6TH4 - chains B and C of the 5 polymer chains in the assembly; structure by X-ray diffraction, 2.12 A resolution.

[Chain B]
Molecule: Tubulin beta chain
From: Ovis aries
Chain sequence (445 residues; row label = number of the first residue in the row; note: 10 numbers in that range are skipped by the numbering (no residue carries them; nothing is unmodelled there)):
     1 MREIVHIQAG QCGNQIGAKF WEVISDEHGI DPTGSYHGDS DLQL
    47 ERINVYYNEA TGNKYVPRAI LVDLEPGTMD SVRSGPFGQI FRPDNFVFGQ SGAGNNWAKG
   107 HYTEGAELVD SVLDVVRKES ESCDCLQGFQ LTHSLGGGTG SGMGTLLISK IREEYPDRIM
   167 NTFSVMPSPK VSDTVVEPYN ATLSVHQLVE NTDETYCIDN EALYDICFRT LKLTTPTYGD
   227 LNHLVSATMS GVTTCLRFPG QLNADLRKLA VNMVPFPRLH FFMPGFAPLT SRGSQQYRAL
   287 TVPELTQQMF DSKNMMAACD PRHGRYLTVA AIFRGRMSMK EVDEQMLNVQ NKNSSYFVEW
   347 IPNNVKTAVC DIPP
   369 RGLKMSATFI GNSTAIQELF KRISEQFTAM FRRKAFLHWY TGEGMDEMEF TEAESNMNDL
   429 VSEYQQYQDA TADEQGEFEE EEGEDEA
Not modelled in the structure: 281-283, 442-455
Small-molecule neighbours:
  - GDP (guanosine-5'-diphosphate): G10, Q11, C12, G13, Q15, I16, D69, N101, S140, G142, G143, G144, T145, G146, S147, V171, P173, V177, S178, D179, E183, N206, L209, Y224, L227, N228
  - N9B (1,2,3,9-tetramethoxy-6-methylidene-5H-cyclohepta[a]naphthalen-8-one): V238, C241, L242, Q247, L248, N249, A250, D251, K254, L255, N258, M259, T314, V315, A316, A317, N350, K352, A354, I378
What the authors report for this chain:
  - binding site for N9B: C241

[Chain C]
Molecule: Tubulin alpha chain
From: Ovis aries
Chain sequence (451 residues; row label = number of the first residue in the row):
     1 MRECISIHVG QAGVQIGNAC WELYCLEHGI QPDGQMPSDK TIGGGDDSFN TFFSETGAGK
    61 HVPRAVFVDL EPTVIDEVRT GTYRQLFHPE QLITGKEDAA NNYARGHYTI GKEIIDLVLD
   121 RIRKLADQCT GLQGFLVFHS FGGGTGSGFT SLLMERLSVD YGKKSKLEFS IYPAPQVSTA
   181 VVEPYNSILT THTTLEHSDC AFMVDNEAIY DICRRNLDIE RPTYTNLNRL ISQIVSSITA
   241 SLRFDGALNV DLTEFQTNLV PYPRIHFPLA TYAPVISAEK AYHEQLSVAE ITNACFEPAN
   301 QMVKCDPRHG KYMACCLLYR GDVVPKDVNA AIATIKTKRS IQFVDWCPTG FKVGINYQPP
   361 TVVPGGDLAK VQRAVCMLSN TTAIAEAWAR LDHKFDLMYA KRAFVHWYVG EGMEEGEFSE
   421 AREDMAALEK DYEEVGVDSV EGEGEEEGEE Y
Not modelled in the structure: 39-44, 282, 442-451
Small-molecule neighbours:
  - GTP (guanosine-5'-triphosphate): G10, Q11, A12, Q15, I16, D69, D98, A99, A100, N101, S140, G142, G143, G144, T145, G146, I171, P173, V177, S178, T179, E183, N206, Y224, L227, N228, I231
  - N9B (1,2,3,9-tetramethoxy-6-methylidene-5H-cyclohepta[a]naphthalen-8-one): N101, T179, A180, V181

[How chain B and chain C interact]
Pairs across the interface (52):
  E71(B) - D251(C)
  Q96(B) - M1(C)
  Q96(B) - R2(C)  hydrogen bond
  G100(B) - T253(C)
  G100(B) - E254(C)
  G100(B) - T257(C)
  N101(B) - E254(C)
  N101(B) - N258(C)
  N101(B) - K352(C)  hydrogen bond
  K105(B) - T253(C)  hydrogen bond
  P175(B) - K336(C)  hydrogen bond (backbone-side chain)
  P175(B) - P348(C)
  S178(B) - T349(C)  hydrogen bond
  D179(B) - F351(C)
  D179(B) - K352(C)
  T180(B) - N258(C)  hydrogen bond
  T180(B) - T349(C)
  V181(B) - T257(C)
  V181(B) - N258(C)  hydrogen bond (backbone-side chain)
  V181(B) - T349(C)
  V181(B) - G350(C)
  T221(B) - K326(C)
  T221(B) - N329(C)
  T221(B) - A330(C)
  T223(B) - K326(C)
  Q394(B) - P348(C)
  A397(B) - W346(C)
  M398(B) - W346(C)
  M398(B) - P348(C)
  R400(B) - S439(C)
  R400(B) - V440(C)  hydrogen bond (side chain-backbone)
  R401(B) - Y262(C)  hydrogen bond (backbone-side chain)
  R401(B) - W346(C)
  R401(B) - E434(C)  hydrogen bond (side chain-backbone)
  R401(B) - V435(C)
  R401(B) - V437(C)  hydrogen bond (side chain-backbone)
  R401(B) - D438(C)
  R401(B) - S439(C)  hydrogen bond
  K402(B) - Y262(C)
  A403(B) - P261(C)
  A403(B) - Y262(C)
  A403(B) - W346(C)  hydrophobic
  F404(B) - T257(C)
  F404(B) - V260(C)
  F404(B) - P261(C)  hydrogen bond (backbone-backbone)
  H406(B) - V260(C)
  H406(B) - P261(C)
  H406(B) - P263(C)
  W407(B) - Q256(C)
  W407(B) - T257(C)
  W407(B) - V260(C)  hydrogen bond (side chain-backbone)
  G410(B) - K163(C)  hydrogen bond (backbone-side chain)
Also at the interface, not in a pair above, chain B (31 interface residues in all): P72, G98, K176, V182, E183, P184, P222, L405
Also at the interface, not in a pair above, chain C (32 interface residues in all): M313, D345, E441

[Summary]
31 residues of chain B and 32 residues of chain C are in contact, with 15 hydrogen bonds. Among the polar
pairs are Q96(B)-R2(C), N101(B)-K352(C) and K105(B)-T253(C). Bound to chain B: GDP and compound N9B. Bound to
chain C: GTP and compound N9B. The paper reports a binding site for N9B at C241(B).
Here chain B is Tubulin beta chain and chain C is Tubulin alpha chain, both from Ovis aries. Entry 6TH4
(Tubulin-inhibitor complex) was determined by X-ray diffraction.
